8F9M - chains E and F of the 14 polymer chains in the assembly; structure by electron microscopy, 4.10 A resolution (low resolution: residue-level contacts below are approximate; hydrogen-bond / salt-bridge calls are withheld).

Chain E:
Protein: BG505_MD64_N332-GT5 gp120
Organism: synthetic construct
Sequence (481 residues; row label = number of the first residue in the row; note: 13 numbers in that range are skipped by the numbering (no residue carries them; nothing is unmodelled there); a row labelled like 185A-185J holds insertion residues (185A, then the next letters in order)):
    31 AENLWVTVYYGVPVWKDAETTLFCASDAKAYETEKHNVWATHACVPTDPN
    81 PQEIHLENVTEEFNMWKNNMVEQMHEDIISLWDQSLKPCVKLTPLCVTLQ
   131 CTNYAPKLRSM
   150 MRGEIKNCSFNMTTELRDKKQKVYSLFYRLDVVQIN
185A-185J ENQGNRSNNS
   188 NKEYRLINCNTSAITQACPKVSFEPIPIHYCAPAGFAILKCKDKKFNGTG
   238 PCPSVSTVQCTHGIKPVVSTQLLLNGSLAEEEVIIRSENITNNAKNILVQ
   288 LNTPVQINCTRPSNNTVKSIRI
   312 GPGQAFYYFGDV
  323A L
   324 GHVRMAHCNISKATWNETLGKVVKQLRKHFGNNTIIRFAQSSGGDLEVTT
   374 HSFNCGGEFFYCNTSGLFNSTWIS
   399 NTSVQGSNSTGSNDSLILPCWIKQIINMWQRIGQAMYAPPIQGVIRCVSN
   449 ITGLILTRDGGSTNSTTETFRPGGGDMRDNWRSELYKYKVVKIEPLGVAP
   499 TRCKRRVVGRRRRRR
Disordered / not traced: 31-32, 58-65, 185A-185J, 399-411, 458-462, 505-513
Disulfides: Cys54-Cys74, Cys119-Cys205, Cys126-Cys196, Cys131-Cys157, Cys218-Cys247, Cys228-Cys239, Cys296-Cys331, Cys378-Cys445, Cys385-Cys418
Covalent attachments: N-acetylglucosamine (NAG) linked to Asn88, Asn156, Asn160, Asn197, Asn234, Asn262, Asn276, Asn295, Asn301, Asn332, Asn339, Asn386, Asn392, Asn448

Chain F:
Protein: BG505_MD64_N332-GT5 gp120
Organism: synthetic construct
Sequence (481 residues; each row starts with the number of its first residue; note: 14 numbers in that range are skipped by the numbering (no residue carries them; nothing is unmodelled there); a row labelled like 185A-185K holds insertion residues (185A, then the next letters in order)):
    31 AENLWVTVYYGVPVWKDAETTLFCASDAKAYETEKHNVWATHACVPTDPN
    81 PQEIHLENVTEEFNMWKNNMVEQMHEDIISLWDQSLKPCVKLTPLCVTLQ
   131 CTNYAPKLRSM
   150 MRGEIKNCSFNMTTELRDKKQKVYSLFYRLDVVQIN
185A-185K ENQGNRSNNSN
   189 KEYRLINCNTSAITQACPKVSFEPIPIHYCAPAGFAILKCKDKKFNGTGP
   239 CPSVSTVQCTHGIKPVVSTQLLLNGSLAEEEVIIRSENITNNAKNILVQL
   289 NTPVQINCTRPSNNTVKSIRI
   312 GPGQAFYYFGDV
  323A L
   324 GHVRMAHCNISKATWNETLGKVVKQLRKHFGNNTIIRFAQSSGGDLEVTT
   374 HSFNCGGEFFYCNTSGLFNSTWIS
   399 NTSVQGSNSTGSNDSLILPCWIKQIINMWQRIGQAMYAPPIQGVIRCVSN
   449 ITGLILTRDGGSTNSTTETFRPGGGDMRDNWRSELYKYKVVKIEPLGVAP
   499 TRCKRRVVGRRRRRR
Disordered / not traced: 31-32, 58-65, 185A-185K, 399-411, 458-462, 505-513
Disulfides: Cys54-Cys74, Cys119-Cys205, Cys126-Cys196, Cys131-Cys157, Cys218-Cys247, Cys228-Cys239, Cys296-Cys331, Cys378-Cys445, Cys385-Cys418
Covalent attachments: N-acetylglucosamine (NAG) linked to Asn88, Asn156, Asn160, Asn197, Asn234, Asn262, Asn276, Asn295, Asn301, Asn332, Asn339, Asn355, Asn386, Asn392, Asn448

Interface between chain E and chain F:
Contacting residue pairs (20):
  Glu164(E) - Cys126(F)
  Glu164(E) - Cys196(F)
  Glu164(E) - Asn197(F)
  Leu165(E) - Cys126(F)
  Leu165(E) - Val127(F)
  Leu165(E) - Thr128(F)
  Leu165(E) - Ile184(F)
  Leu165(E) - Arg192(F)
  Arg166(E) - Pro124(F)
  Arg166(E) - Cys126(F)
  Arg166(E) - Val127(F)
  Arg166(E) - Asn160(F)
  Arg166(E) - Thr162(F)
  Arg166(E) - Lys169(F)
  Asp167(E) - Thr128(F)
  Pro313(E) - Cys196(F)
  Pro313(E) - Ser199(F)
  Pro313(E) - Ala200(F)
  Gly314(E) - Thr198(F)
  Gly314(E) - Ser199(F)
Also at the interface, not in a pair above, chain E (7 interface residues in all): Lys168
Also at the interface, not in a pair above, chain F (15 interface residues in all): Met161

Overview:
Chain E and chain F form an interface of 7 and 15 residues respectively. N-acetylglucosamine is covalently
linked to Asn88(E), Asn156(E), Asn160(E), Asn197(E), Asn234(E) and Asn262(E) and 8 more. Covalently linked
N-acetylglucosamine: at Asn88(F), Asn156(F), Asn160(F), Asn197(F), Asn234(F) and Asn262(F) and 9 more.
Chain E and chain F are both BG505_MD64_N332-GT5 gp120 (synthetic construct); the structure, HIV Env germline
targeting BG505_MD64_N332-GT5 SOSIP in complex with V3-glycan polyclonal Fab isolated from immunized wild ...,
was determined by electron microscopy together with 8F92, 8F9G and 8VFV from the same study.
